Entry 6K4T (X-ray diffraction, 1.39 A resolution); this record covers chain A.

Chain A:
Name: Metallo-beta-lactamase
Source organism: Serratia marcescens
Notes: EC 3.5.2.6
Reference sequence: G5ELM3 (G5ELM3_SERMA); residues 1-262 here correspond to UniProt positions 19-280 (UniProt number = residue number + 18)
Chain sequence (262 residues; numbered 1 to 262; the number before each row is that of its first residue):
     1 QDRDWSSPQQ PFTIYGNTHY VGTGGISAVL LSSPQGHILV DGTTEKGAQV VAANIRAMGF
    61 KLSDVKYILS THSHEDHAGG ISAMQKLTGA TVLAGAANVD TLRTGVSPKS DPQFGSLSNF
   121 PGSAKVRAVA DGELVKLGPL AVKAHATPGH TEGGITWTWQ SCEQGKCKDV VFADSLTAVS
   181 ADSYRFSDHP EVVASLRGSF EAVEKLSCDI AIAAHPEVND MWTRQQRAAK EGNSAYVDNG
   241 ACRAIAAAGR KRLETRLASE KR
Disordered / not traced: 1-2
Disulfides: Cys162-Cys167, Cys208-Cys242
Bound ions: Zn2+ site 1: His72, His74, His150 (together with 2-sulfanylbenzoic acid); Zn2+ site 2: Asp76, His77, His215 (together with 2-sulfanylbenzoic acid)
Residues lining bound ligands: 2-sulfanylbenzoic acid (JKE): His72, His74, Asp76, His77, Gln113, His150, Ser175, Thr177, Val179, His215, Arg252

Summary:
Bound to chain A: 2-sulfanylbenzoic acid. His72, His74 and His150 form the Zn2+ site 1. Asp76, His77 and
His215 coordinate Zn2+ site 2.
Chain A is Metallo-beta-lactamase (Serratia marcescens); the structure, Crystal structure of SMB-1
metallo-beta-lactamase in a complex with TSA, was determined by X-ray diffraction together with 6JED, 6K4X and
5Y5B from the same study.
